PDB entry 7ESK | X-ray diffraction, 1.05 A resolution | chain A

# Chain A
Protein: L-Rhamnose-alpha-1,4-D-glucuronate lyase
From: Fusarium oxysporum
Notes: EC 4.2.2.-
Sequence (443 residues; each row starts with the number of its first residue; numbers below 1 keep their minus sign (Glu-1 is residue -1)):
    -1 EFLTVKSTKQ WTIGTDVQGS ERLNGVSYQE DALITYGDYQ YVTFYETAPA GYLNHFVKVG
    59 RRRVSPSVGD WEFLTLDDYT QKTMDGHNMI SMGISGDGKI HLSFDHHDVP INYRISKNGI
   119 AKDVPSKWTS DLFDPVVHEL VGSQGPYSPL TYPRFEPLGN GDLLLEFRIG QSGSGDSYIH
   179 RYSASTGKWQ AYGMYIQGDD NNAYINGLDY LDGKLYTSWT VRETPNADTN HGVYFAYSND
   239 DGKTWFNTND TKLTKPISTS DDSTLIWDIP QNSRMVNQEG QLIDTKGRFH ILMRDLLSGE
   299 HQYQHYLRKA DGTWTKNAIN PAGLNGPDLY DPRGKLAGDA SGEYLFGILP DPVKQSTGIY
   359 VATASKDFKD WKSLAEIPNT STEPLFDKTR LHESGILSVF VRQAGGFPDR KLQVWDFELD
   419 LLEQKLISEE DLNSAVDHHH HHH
Not modelled in the structure: -1 to 0, 420-441
Covalent attachments: N-acetylglucosamine (NAG) linked to Asn247
Metal / ion sites: Ca2+: Glu28, Glu154, Leu206; Na+: Gly171, Asp198, Glu221
From the paper describing this entry:
  - post-translational modification sites: Asn247
  - mutagenesis - H85A, H85F, Y150A: abolished catalytic activity
  - mutagenesis - H105A, H105F, Y150F, R166A, R166K, S170A, S170T, R220A, R220K: decreased catalytic activity
  - catalytic residues: His105 (proposed by the authors, not directly observed)

# Summary
N-acetylglucosamine is covalently linked to Asn247. The Ca2+ site is built by Glu28, Glu154 and Leu206. The
Na+ site is built by Gly171, Asp198 and Glu221. From the paper: the catalytic residue His105; H105A, H105F and
Y150F, among others, reduce catalytic activity; 12 substitutions were tested in all.
Chain A is L-Rhamnose-alpha-1,4-D-glucuronate lyase (Fusarium oxysporum); the structure, Crystal structure of
a L-rhamnose-alpha-1,4-D-glucuronate lyase from Fusarium oxysporum 12S, Ligand free form, was determined by
X-ray diffraction, deposited together with 7ESL, 7ESM and 7ESN.
